PDB entry 6Y9X | electron microscopy, 4.40 A resolution (low resolution: residue-level contacts below are approximate; hydrogen-bond / salt-bridge calls are withheld) | chains D and H of the 13 polymer chains in the assembly

== Chain D (and H) ==
Molecule: Gag-Pol polyprotein
From: Human immunodeficiency virus 1
Notes: EC 3.4.23.16, 2.7.7.49, 2.7.7.7, 3.1.26.13, 3.1.13.2, 2.7.7.-, 3.1.-.-; chain H of this document is another copy of the same molecule, construct and numbering; everything in this record applies to it too
UniProt: P0C6F2 (POL_HV1LW); residues 1-220 here correspond to UniProt positions 133-352 (UniProt number = residue number + 132)
Sequence (220 residues; row label = number of the first residue in the row):
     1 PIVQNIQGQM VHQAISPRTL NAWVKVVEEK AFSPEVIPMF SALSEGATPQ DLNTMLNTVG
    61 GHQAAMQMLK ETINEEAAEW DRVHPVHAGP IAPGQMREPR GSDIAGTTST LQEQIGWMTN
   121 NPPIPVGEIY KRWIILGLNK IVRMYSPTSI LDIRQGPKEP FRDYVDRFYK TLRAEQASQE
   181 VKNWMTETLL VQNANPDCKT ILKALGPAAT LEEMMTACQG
Disulfide bonds: Cys198-Cys218

== Interface between chain D and chain H ==
Pairs across the interface (17):
  Leu151(D) - Trp184(H)
  Leu151(D) - Thr188(H)
  Leu151(D) - Leu189(H)
  Leu151(D) - Gln192(H)
  Arg154(D) - Arg154(H)
  Glu180(D) - Ser178(H)
  Glu180(D) - Glu180(H)
  Glu180(D) - Val181(H)
  Val181(D) - Trp184(H)
  Trp184(D) - Leu151(H)
  Trp184(D) - Ala177(H)
  Trp184(D) - Val181(H)
  Trp184(D) - Trp184(H)
  Trp184(D) - Met185(H)
  Met185(D) - Trp184(H)
  Leu189(D) - Leu151(H)
  Gln192(D) - Leu151(H)
Other interface residues (no listed pair), chain D (11 interface residues in all): Ser149, Asp152, Thr188
Other interface residues (no listed pair), chain H (12 interface residues in all): Ser149

== Summary ==
11 residues of chain D face 12 of chain H across their interface.
Chain D and chain H are both Gag-Pol polyprotein (Human immunodeficiency virus 1); the structure, Structure of
the native full-length HIV-1 capsid protein in complex with Cyclophilin A from helical assembly ..., was
determined by electron microscopy, deposited together with 6Y9V, 6Y9W, 6Y9Y, 6Y9Z and 6ZDJ.
